Entry 5HKP (X-ray diffraction, 2.20 A resolution); this record covers chains B and D of the 4 polymer chains in the assembly.

# Chain B
Name: Tankyrase-1
Source organism: Mus musculus
Notes: EC 2.4.2.30
UniProt: Q6PFX9 (TNKS1_MOUSE); residue numbers follow UniProt; this construct covers 308-655
Sequence (351 residues; row label = number of the first residue in the row):
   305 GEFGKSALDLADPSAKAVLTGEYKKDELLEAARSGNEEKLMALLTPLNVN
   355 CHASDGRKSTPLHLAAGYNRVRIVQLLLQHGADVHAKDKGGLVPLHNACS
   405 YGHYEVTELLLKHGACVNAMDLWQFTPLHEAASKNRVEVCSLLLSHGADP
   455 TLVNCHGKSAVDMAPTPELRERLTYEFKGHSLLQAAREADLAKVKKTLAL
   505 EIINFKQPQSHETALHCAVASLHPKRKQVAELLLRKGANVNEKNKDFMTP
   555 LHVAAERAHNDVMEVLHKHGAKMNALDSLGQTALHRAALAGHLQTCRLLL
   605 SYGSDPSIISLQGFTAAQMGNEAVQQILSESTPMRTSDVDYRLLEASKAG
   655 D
Unresolved in the structure: 305-323, 635-655
Differences from the reference sequence: expression tag (305-307)

# Chain D
Name: Telomeric repeat-binding factor 1
Source organism: Homo sapiens
UniProt: P54274 (TERF1_HUMAN), isoform P54274-2; residues 1-55 here = UniProt positions 1-55
Sequence (57 residues; numbered -1 to 55; the number before each row is that of its first residue; numbers below 1 keep their minus sign (Ser-1 is residue -1)):
    -1 SHMAEDVSSAAPSPRGCADGRDADPTEEQMAETERNDEEQFECQELLECQ
    49 VQVGAPE
Unresolved in the structure: -1 to 10, 22-55
Differences from the reference sequence: expression tag (-1 to 0)
UniProt features mapped onto this chain:
  - modified residue: Ala2 (N-acetylalanine), Ser11 (Phosphoserine)

# Chain B / chain D interface
Residue-residue contacts (27; chain B residue first):
  Arg361(B) with Gly14(D); Cys15(D), hydrogen bond (side chain-backbone); Asp17(D)
  Ser363(B) with Asp17(D), hydrogen bond
  Leu368(B) with Asp17(D)
  Gly371(B) with Asp17(D); Gly18(D); Arg19(D), hydrogen bond (backbone-backbone)
  Tyr372(B) with Gly18(D); Arg19(D)
  Leu396(B) with Arg13(D); Ala16(D), hydrophobic
  Asn401(B) with Ala16(D); Asp17(D)
  Tyr405(B) with Ala16(D), hydrogen bond (side chain-backbone); Asp17(D); Gly18(D); Arg19(D); Asp20(D)
  His407(B) with Arg19(D), hydrogen bond (side chain-backbone); Ala21(D)
  Asp425(B) with Arg13(D), salt bridge
  Trp427(B) with Pro12(D); Arg13(D)
  Phe429(B) with Arg13(D)
  Glu434(B) with Arg13(D), salt bridge
  Arg440(B) with Asp20(D), salt bridge
Also at the interface, not in a pair above, chain B (16 interface residues in all): His367, Ser404
Also at the interface, not in a pair above, chain D (11 interface residues in all): Ser11
The authors on this interface:
  - hot spots on chain B (mutagenesis) - L396A: decreased binding to Telomeric repeat-binding factor 1 (chain D)

# Summary
16 residues of chain B and 11 residues of chain D are in contact; the contacts include 5 hydrogen bonds and 3
salt bridges. Among the polar pairs are Asp425(B)-Arg13(D), Glu434(B)-Arg13(D) and Arg440(B)-Asp20(D). From
the paper: L396A of chain B reduces binding to Telomeric repeat-binding factor 1 (chain D).
Here chain B is Tankyrase-1 (Mus musculus) and chain D is Telomeric repeat-binding factor 1 (Homo sapiens).
Entry 5HKP (Crystal structure of mouse Tankyrase/human TRF1 complex) was determined by X-ray diffraction.
